PDB entry 8RR6 | X-ray diffraction, 1.78 A resolution | chain A

# Chain A
Name: Nucleotidyl transferase AbiEii/AbiGii toxin family protein
From: Mycobacterium tuberculosis H37Rv
UniProtKB: P96356 (P96356_MYCTU); residues 2-293 here = UniProt positions 2-293
Amino-acid sequence (292 residues; numbered 2 to 293; the number before each row is that of its first residue):
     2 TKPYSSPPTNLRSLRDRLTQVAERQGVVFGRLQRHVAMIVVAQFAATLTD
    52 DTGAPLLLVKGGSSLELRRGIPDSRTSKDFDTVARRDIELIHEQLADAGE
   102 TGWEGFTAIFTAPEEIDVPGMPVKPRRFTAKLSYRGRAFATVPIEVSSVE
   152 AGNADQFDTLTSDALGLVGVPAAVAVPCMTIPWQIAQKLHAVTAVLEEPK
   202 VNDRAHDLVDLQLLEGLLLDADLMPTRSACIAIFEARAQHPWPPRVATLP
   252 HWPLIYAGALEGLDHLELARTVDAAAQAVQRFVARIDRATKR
Unresolved in the structure: 2-3, 292-293
From the paper describing this entry:
  - conformationally variable residues (loop rearrangement): Ser-78

# Summary
From the paper: conformational variability at Ser-78.
Chain A is Nucleotidyl transferase AbiEii/AbiGii toxin family protein (Mycobacterium tuberculosis H37Rv); the
structure, MenT3 (aka TglT) toxin (Rv1045) from Mycobacterium tuberculosis H37Rv, non-phosphorylated, was
determined by X-ray diffraction, deposited together with 8RR5.
